Entry 7WBX (electron microscopy, 4.00 A resolution); this record covers chains A and P of the 26 polymer chains in the assembly.

Chain A:
Molecule: DNA-directed RNA polymerase subunit
Source organism: Komagataella phaffii
Notes: EC 2.7.7.6
UniProtKB: C4R4Y0 (C4R4Y0_KOMPG); residue numbers follow UniProt; this construct covers 1-1743
Amino-acid sequence (1743 residues; each row starts with the number of its first residue):
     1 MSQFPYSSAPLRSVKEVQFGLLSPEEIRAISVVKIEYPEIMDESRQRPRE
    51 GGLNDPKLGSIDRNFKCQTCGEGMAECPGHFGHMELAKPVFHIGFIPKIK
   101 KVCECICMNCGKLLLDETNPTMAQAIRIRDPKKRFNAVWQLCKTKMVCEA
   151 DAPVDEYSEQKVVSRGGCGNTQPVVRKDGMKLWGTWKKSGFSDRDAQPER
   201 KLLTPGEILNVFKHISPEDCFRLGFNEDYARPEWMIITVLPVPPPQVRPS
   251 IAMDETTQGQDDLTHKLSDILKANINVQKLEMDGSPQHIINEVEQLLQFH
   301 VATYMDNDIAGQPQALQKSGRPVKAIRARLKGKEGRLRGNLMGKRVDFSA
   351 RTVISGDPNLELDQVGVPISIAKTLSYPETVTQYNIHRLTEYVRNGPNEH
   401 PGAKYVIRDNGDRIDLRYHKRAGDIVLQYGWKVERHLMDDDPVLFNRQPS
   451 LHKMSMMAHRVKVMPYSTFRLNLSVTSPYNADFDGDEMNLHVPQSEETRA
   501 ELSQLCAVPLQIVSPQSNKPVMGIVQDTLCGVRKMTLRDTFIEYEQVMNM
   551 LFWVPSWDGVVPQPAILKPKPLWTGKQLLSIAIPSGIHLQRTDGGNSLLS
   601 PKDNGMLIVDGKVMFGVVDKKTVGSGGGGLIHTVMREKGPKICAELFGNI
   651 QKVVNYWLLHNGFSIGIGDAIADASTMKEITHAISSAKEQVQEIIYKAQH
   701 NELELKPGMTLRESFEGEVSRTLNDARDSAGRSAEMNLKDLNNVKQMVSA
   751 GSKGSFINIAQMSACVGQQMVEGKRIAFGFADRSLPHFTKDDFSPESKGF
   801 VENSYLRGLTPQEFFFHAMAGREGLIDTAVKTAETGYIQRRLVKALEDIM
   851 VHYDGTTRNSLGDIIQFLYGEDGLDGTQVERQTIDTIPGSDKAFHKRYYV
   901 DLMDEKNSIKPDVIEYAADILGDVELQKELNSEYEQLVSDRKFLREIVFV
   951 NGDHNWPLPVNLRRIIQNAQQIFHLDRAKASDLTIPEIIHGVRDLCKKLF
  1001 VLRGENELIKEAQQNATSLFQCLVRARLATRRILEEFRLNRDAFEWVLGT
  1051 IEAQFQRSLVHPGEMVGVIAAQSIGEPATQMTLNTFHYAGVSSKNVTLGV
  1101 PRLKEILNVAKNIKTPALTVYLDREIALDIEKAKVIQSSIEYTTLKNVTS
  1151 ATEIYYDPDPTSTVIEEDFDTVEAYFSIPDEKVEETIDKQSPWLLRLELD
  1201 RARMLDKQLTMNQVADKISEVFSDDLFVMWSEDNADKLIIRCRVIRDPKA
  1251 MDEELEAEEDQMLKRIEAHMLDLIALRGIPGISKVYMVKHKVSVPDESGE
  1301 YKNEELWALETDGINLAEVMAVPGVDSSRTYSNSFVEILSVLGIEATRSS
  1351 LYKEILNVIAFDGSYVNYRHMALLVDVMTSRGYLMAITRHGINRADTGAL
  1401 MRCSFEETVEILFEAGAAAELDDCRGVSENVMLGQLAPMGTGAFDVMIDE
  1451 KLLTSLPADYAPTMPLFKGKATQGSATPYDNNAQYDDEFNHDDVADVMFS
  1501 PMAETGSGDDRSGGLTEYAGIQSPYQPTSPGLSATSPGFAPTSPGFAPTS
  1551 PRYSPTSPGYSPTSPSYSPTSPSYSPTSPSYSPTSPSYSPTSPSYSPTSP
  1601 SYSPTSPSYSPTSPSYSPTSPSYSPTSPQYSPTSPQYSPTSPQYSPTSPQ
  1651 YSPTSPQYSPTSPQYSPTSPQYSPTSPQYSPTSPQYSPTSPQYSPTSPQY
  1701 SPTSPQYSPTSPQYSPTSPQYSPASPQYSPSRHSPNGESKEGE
Disordered / not traced: 1, 154-162, 190-193, 1082-1094, 1178-1189, 1246-1257, 1464-1743
Ion coordination: Zn2+ site 1: Cys67, Cys70, Cys77, His80; Zn2+ site 2: Cys107, Cys110, Cys168; Mg2+: Asp482, Asp484, Asp486 (shared with G10(P) of chain P)

Chain P:
Molecule: 16-nt RNA strand
Sequence (16 nucleotides; numbered -5 to 10; the number before each row is that of its first residue; numbers below 1 keep their minus sign (U-5 is residue -5)):
    -5 UCGUUGUUUUUUUCUG
Ion coordination: Mg2+: G10 (shared with Asp482(A), Asp484(A), Asp486(A) of chain A)

Chain A / chain P interface:
Residue-residue contacts (11; chain A residue first):
  Arg63(A) with U-1(P), hydrogen bond to the sugar
  Ala252(A) with U1(P), sugar contact
  Met253(A) with U1(P), hydrogen bond to the base
  Glu255(A) with G0(P), hydrogen bond to the base
  Arg321(A) with U4(P), hydrogen bond to the sugar
  Tyr418(A) with G-3(P), phosphate contact; U-2(P), base contact
  Arg447(A) with G10(P), hydrogen bond to the sugar
  Asp482(A) with G10(P), phosphate contact
  Asp484(A) with G10(P), phosphate contact
  Asp486(A) with G10(P), hydrogen bond to the sugar
Other interface residues (no listed pair), chain A (13 interface residues in all): Ile251, Gln448, Gly485
Other interface residues (no listed pair), chain P (9 interface residues in all): U2, U9

Overview:
13 residues of chain A face 9 of chain P across their interface, with 6 hydrogen bonds. Among the polar pairs
are Met253(A)-U1(P), Glu255(A)-G0(P) and Arg63(A)-U-1(P). The Zn2+ site 1 is built by Cys67(A), Cys70(A),
Cys77(A) and His80(A).
Here chain A is DNA-directed RNA polymerase subunit (Komagataella phaffii) and chain P is a 16-nt RNA strand.
Entry 7WBX (RNA polymerase II elongation complex bound with Elf1 and Spt4/5, stalled at SHL(-3) of the
nucleosome) was determined by electron microscopy together with 7WBV, 7WBW and 8HE5 from the same study.
